Entry 1CMU (X-ray diffraction, 2.10 A resolution); this record covers chain A.

[Chain A]
Molecule: Cytochrome C peroxidase
Source organism: Saccharomyces cerevisiae
Notes: EC 1.11.1.5
UniProt: P00431 (CCPR_YEAST); residues 4-294 here correspond to UniProt positions 71-361 (UniProt number = residue number + 67)
Sequence (294 residues; numbered 1 to 294; the number before each row is that of its first residue):
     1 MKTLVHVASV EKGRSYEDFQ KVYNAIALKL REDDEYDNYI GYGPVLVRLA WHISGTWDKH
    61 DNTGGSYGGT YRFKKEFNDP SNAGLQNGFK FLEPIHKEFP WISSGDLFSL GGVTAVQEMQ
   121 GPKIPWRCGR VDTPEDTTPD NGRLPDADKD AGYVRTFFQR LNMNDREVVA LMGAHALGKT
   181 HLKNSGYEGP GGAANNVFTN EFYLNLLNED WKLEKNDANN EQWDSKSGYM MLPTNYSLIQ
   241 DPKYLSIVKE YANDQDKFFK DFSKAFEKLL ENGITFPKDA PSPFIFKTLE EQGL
Not modelled in the structure: 1-3
Construct notes: conflict Ile-53 (Thr120 in P00431), Gly-152 (Asp219 in P00431), Gly-191 (Trp258 in P00431), Asn-235 (Asp302 in P00431)
Metal / ion sites: heme Fe near His-175 (its only coordinating residue here)
Small-molecule neighbours: heme (HEM): Pro-44, Val-45, Val-47, Arg-48, Trp-51, Pro-145, Asp-146, Ala-147, Val-154, Phe-158, Leu-171, Met-172, Ala-174, His-175, Leu-177, Gly-178, Lys-179, Thr-180, His-181, Asn-184, Ser-185, Tyr-187, Leu-232, Thr-234, Phe-262, Phe-266
UniProt features mapped onto this chain:
  - active site: His-52 (Proton acceptor)
  - binding site (heme b): His-175
  - site: Arg-48 (Transition state stabilizer)
  - modified residue: Tyr-153 (Phosphotyrosine)

[Overview]
Bound to chain A: heme. Curated annotation (UniProt) lists active-site residue His-52 and heme b-binding
residue His-175.
Chain A is Cytochrome C peroxidase (Saccharomyces cerevisiae); the structure, The role of aspartate-235 in the
binding of cations to an artificial cavity at the radical ..., was determined by X-ray diffraction, deposited
together with 1CMT.
